9C0F - chains B and C of the 4 polymer chains in the assembly; structure by electron microscopy, 3.60 A resolution.

Chain B:
Molecule: 35-nt DNA strand
Sequence (35 nucleotides; each row starts with the number of its first residue; numbers below 1 keep their minus sign (DC-35 is residue -35)):
   -35 CGAGCCGACT TAACTCGTTT CCCGCAATCC AAGTG

Chain C:
Molecule: piggyBat transposase
From: Myotis lucifugus
Amino-acid sequence (578 residues; row label = number of the first residue in the row; numbers below 1 keep their minus sign (Gly-5 is residue -5)):
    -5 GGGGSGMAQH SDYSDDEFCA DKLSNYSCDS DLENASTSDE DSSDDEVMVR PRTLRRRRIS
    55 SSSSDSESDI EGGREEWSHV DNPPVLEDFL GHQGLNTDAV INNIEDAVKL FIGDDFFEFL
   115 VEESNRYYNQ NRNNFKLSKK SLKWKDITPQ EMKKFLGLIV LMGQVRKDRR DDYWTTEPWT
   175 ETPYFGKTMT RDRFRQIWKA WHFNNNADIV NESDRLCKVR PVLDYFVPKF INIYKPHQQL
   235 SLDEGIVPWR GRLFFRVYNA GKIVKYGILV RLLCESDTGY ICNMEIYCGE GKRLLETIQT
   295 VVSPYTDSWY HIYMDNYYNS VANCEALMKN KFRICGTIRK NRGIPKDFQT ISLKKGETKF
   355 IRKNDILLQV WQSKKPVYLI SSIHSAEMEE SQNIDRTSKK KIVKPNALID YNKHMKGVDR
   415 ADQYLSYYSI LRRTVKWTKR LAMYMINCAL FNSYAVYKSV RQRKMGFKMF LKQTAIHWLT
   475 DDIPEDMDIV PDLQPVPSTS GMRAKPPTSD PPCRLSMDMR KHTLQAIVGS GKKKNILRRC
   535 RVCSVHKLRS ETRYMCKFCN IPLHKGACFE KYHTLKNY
Disordered / not traced: -5 to 77, 285-287, 333-340, 477-494
Bound ions: Zn2+ site 1: His516, Cys550, Cys553, His567; Zn2+ site 2: Cys534, Cys537, His558, Cys562
Reported in the primary citation:
  - catalytic residues: Asp237, Asp309, Asp413
  - binding site for the 35-nt DNA strand (chain B): Arg185, Asp186, Arg497, Arg543, Glu545
  - binding site for the 35-nt DNA strand: Lys134, Arg189
  - post-translational modification sites: Ser8, Ser24, Ser32, Ser37 (proposed by the authors, not directly observed)
  - mutagenesis - S8A (3-fold): increased catalytic activity on LE/RE
  - mutagenesis - S8K, S8K/S24K/S32K/S37K (6-fold), S24K: increased catalytic activity

Interface between chain B and chain C:
Contacting residue pairs (34; chain B residue first):
  DA-23(B) with Arg547(C), salt bridge to the phosphate; Tyr548(C), hydrogen bond to the phosphate; Lys559(C), phosphate contact
  DC-22(B) with Leu531(C), base contact; Glu545(C), sugar contact; Thr546(C), phosphate contact; Arg547(C), phosphate contact; His558(C), phosphate contact; Lys559(C), salt bridge to the phosphate
  DT-21(B) with Leu531(C), base contact; Ser544(C), phosphate contact; Glu545(C), hydrogen bond to the phosphate
  DC-20(B) with Arg543(C), base contact
  DG-19(B) with Arg543(C), hydrogen bond to the base
  DC-15(B) with Lys134(C), base contact; Leu136(C), sugar contact; Arg497(C), hydrogen bond to the base
  DC-14(B) with Lys134(C), base contact; Thr184(C), hydrogen bond to the phosphate; Asp186(C), phosphate contact
  DC-13(B) with Thr170(C), phosphate contact; Thr184(C), phosphate contact; Arg185(C), hydrogen bond to the phosphate; Asp186(C), hydrogen bond to the base; Lys499(C), salt bridge to the phosphate
  DG-12(B) with Thr169(C), phosphate contact; Thr170(C), hydrogen bond to the phosphate; Arg185(C), hydrogen bond to the base
  DA-5(B) with Arg244(C), sugar contact; Gly245(C), phosphate contact
  DA-4(B) with Trp243(C), phosphate contact; Arg244(C), hydrogen bond to the phosphate
  DG-3(B) with Arg244(C), hydrogen bond to the base
  DT-2(B) with Arg244(C), hydrogen bond to the base
Interface residues without a listed pair, chain B (16 interface residues in all): DT-18, DT-16, DC-11
Interface residues without a listed pair, chain C (28 interface residues in all): Trp168, Glu171, Arg246, Arg426, Arg427, Arg434, Thr502

Summary:
The interface between chain B and chain C involves 16 residues on one side and 28 on the other; the contacts
include 12 hydrogen bonds and 3 salt bridges. Polar pairs include DG-19(B)-Arg543(C), DC-15(B)-Arg497(C) and
DC-13(B)-Asp186(C). From the paper: catalytic residues Asp237(C), Asp309(C) and Asp413(C); S8K,
S8K/S24K/S32K/S37K and S24K of chain C increase catalytic activity.
Here chain B is a 35-nt DNA strand and chain C is piggyBat transposase (Myotis lucifugus). Entry 9C0F
(piggyBat transposase protein-DNA complex) was determined by electron microscopy.
